6NL0 - chains T and A of the 4 polymer chains in the assembly; structure by X-ray diffraction, 1.97 A resolution.

# Chain T
Molecule: 16-nt DNA strand
Notes: EC 2.7.7.7
Sequence (16 nucleotides; each row starts with the number of its first residue):
     1 CCGAACAAGC ATCAGC

# Chain A
Protein: DNA polymerase beta
Organism: Homo sapiens
Notes: EC 2.7.7.7, 4.2.99.-
UniProt: P06746 (DPOLB_HUMAN); residues 1-335 here = UniProt positions 1-335
Sequence (335 residues; row label = number of the first residue in the row):
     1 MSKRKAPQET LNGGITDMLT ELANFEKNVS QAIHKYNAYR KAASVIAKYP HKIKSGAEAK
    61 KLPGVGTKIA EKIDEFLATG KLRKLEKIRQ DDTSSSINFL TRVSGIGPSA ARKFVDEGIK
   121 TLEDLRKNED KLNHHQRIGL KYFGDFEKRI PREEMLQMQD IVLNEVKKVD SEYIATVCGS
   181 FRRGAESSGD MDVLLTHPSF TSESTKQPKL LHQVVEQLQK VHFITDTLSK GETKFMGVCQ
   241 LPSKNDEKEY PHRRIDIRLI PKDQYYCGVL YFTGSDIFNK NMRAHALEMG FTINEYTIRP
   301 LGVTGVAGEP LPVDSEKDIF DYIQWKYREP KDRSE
Not modelled in the structure: 1-9
Differences from the reference sequence: engineered mutation Met289 (Lys in P06746)
Metal / ion sites: Na+ site 1: Lys60, Leu62, Val65 (shared with 1 residue of chain D); Na+ site 2: Thr101, Val103, Ile106 (shared with 1 residue of chain P); Mg2+: Asp190, Asp192 (together with GFF); Na+ site 3: Asp190, Asp192, Asp256 (together with GFF)
Ligand contacts: GFF (2'-deoxy-5'-O-[({[difluoro(phosphono)methyl](hydroxy)phosphoryl}oxy)(hydroxy)phosphoryl]guanosine): Arg149, Gly179, Ser180, Arg183, Ser188, Gly189, Asp190, Asp192, Tyr271, Phe272, Thr273, Gly274, Ser275, Asp276, Asn279, Arg283

# How chain T and chain A interact
Residue-residue contacts (26; chain T residue first):
  DA5(T) with His34(A), stacking on the base; Leu287(A), phosphate contact
  DC6(T) with Lys280(A), salt bridge to the phosphate; Arg283(A), hydrogen bond to the base; Ala284(A), sugar contact; Leu287(A), phosphate contact
  DA7(T) with Arg283(A), hydrogen bond to the sugar; Leu287(A), phosphate contact; Thr292(A), hydrogen bond to the phosphate; Ile293(A), sugar contact; Asn294(A), phosphate contact
  DA8(T) with Asn294(A), hydrogen bond to the phosphate; Glu295(A), sugar contact
  DG9(T) with Thr233(A), hydrogen bond to the phosphate; Lys234(A), phosphate contact; Arg258(A), sugar contact; Tyr296(A), hydrogen bond to the phosphate
  DC10(T) with Ser229(A), phosphate contact; Lys230(A), hydrogen bond to the phosphate; Gly231(A), phosphate contact; Glu232(A), hydrogen bond to the phosphate; Thr233(A), hydrogen bond to the phosphate; Lys234(A), hydrogen bond to the phosphate
  DA11(T) with Ser229(A), sugar contact; Lys230(A), hydrogen bond to the phosphate
  DT12(T) with Asn133(A), phosphate contact
Also at the interface, not in a pair above, chain A (20 interface residues in all): His134, Arg299

# In short
The interface between chain T and chain A involves 8 residues on one side and 20 on the other, with 11
hydrogen bonds, 1 salt bridge and 1 aromatic stacking contact. Polar contacts include DC6(T)-Arg283(A),
DA7(T)-Arg283(A) and DA7(T)-Thr292(A). Chain A binds compound GFF.
Chain T is a 16-nt DNA strand and chain A is DNA polymerase beta (Homo sapiens); the structure, Ternary
complex crystal structure of K289M variant of DNA polymerase Beta with "hot-spot sequence" with beta-gamma
..., was determined by X-ray diffraction together with 6NKR, 6NKS, 6NKT, 6NKU, 6NKV, 6NKW and 3 further
entries from the same study.
